Entry 5L0Y (X-ray diffraction, 2.87 A resolution); this record covers chains A and D.

[Chain A (and D)]
Protein: Sec72-ssa1 c-terminal peptide fusion protein
Source organism: Chaetomium thermophilum (strain DSM 1495 / CBS 144.50 / IMI 039719)
Notes: chain D of this document is another copy of the same molecule, construct and numbering; everything in this record applies to it too
UniProtKB: G0SH41 (G0SH41_CHATD); residue numbers follow UniProt; this construct covers 68-214
Amino-acid sequence (159 residues; numbered 68 to 226; the number before each row is that of its first residue):
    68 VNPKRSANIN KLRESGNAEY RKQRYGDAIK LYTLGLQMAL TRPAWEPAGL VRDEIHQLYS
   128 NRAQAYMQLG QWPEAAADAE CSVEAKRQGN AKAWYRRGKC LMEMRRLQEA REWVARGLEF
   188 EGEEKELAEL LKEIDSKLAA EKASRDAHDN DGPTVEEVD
Not modelled in the structure: 216-219 (chain D: 68-73, 189, 218-219)
Sequence notes: linker (215-218)
What the authors report for this chain:
  - conformationally variable residues (side-chain flip): Lys-159
  - mutagenesis - N128A/Q131A: abolished binding to Ssa1

[Interface between chain A and chain D]
Contacting residue pairs (27):
  Arg-80(A) / Asp-226(D)  hydrogen bond (side chain-backbone)
  Asn-84(A) / Val-225(D)
  Asn-84(A) / Asp-226(D)  hydrogen bond (side chain-backbone)
  Tyr-87(A) / Glu-223(D)  hydrogen bond (side chain-backbone)
  Tyr-87(A) / Val-225(D)  hydrophobic
  Arg-88(A) / Val-225(D)  hydrogen bond (side chain-backbone)
  Tyr-99(A) / Val-225(D)
  Gln-124(A) / Asp-226(D)
  Asn-128(A) / Val-225(D)
  Asn-128(A) / Asp-226(D)  hydrogen bond (side chain-backbone)
  Gln-131(A) / Val-222(D)
  Gln-131(A) / Glu-223(D)  hydrogen bond
  Gln-135(A) / Glu-223(D)  hydrogen bond
  Lys-159(A) / Thr-221(D)  hydrogen bond (side chain-backbone)
  Lys-159(A) / Glu-224(D)  hydrogen bond (side chain-backbone)
  Lys-159(A) / Asp-226(D)  salt bridge
  Tyr-162(A) / Val-222(D)  hydrophobic
  Arg-163(A) / Val-222(D)  hydrogen bond (side chain-backbone)
  Arg-163(A) / Glu-224(D)  hydrogen bond (side chain-backbone)
  Glu-193(A) / Thr-221(D)  hydrogen bond
  Glu-193(A) / Val-222(D)
  Glu-196(A) / Lys-209(D)  salt bridge
  Lys-199(A) / Asp-202(D)
  Lys-199(A) / Leu-205(D)
  Asp-202(A) / Arg-178(D)  hydrogen bond (backbone-side chain)
  Ser-203(A) / Arg-178(D)
  Ser-203(A) / Asp-202(D)
Other interface residues (no listed pair), chain A (18 interface residues in all): Ala-206

[Summary]
Chain A and chain D form an interface of 18 and 10 residues respectively; the contacts include 13 hydrogen
bonds and 2 salt bridges. Polar pairs include Lys-159(A)/Asp-226(D), Glu-196(A)/Lys-209(D) and
Arg-80(A)/Asp-226(D). The paper reports that N128A/Q131A of chain A abolish binding to Ssa1; conformational
variability at Lys-159(A).
Chain A and chain D are both Sec72-ssa1 c-terminal peptide fusion protein (Chaetomium thermophilum (strain DSM
1495 / CBS 144.50 / IMI 039719)); the structure, Crystal Structure of a Sec72-ssa1 c-terminal peptide fusion
protein, was determined by X-ray diffraction.
